6GDR - chains B and A of the 4 polymer chains in the assembly; structure by X-ray diffraction, 2.33 A resolution.

[Chain B]
Molecule: 21-nt DNA strand
Organism: Alteromonas mediterranea
Sequence (21 nucleotides; each row starts with the number of its first residue):
     1 TTCCGATAGTGGGGTCGCAAT

[Chain A]
Name: DNA ligase
Organism: Alteromonas mediterranea
UniProtKB: A0A1J0SCU0 (A0A1J0SCU0_9ALTE); residues 1-297 here correspond to UniProt positions 21-317 (UniProt number = residue number + 20)
Sequence (297 residues; row label = number of the first residue in the row):
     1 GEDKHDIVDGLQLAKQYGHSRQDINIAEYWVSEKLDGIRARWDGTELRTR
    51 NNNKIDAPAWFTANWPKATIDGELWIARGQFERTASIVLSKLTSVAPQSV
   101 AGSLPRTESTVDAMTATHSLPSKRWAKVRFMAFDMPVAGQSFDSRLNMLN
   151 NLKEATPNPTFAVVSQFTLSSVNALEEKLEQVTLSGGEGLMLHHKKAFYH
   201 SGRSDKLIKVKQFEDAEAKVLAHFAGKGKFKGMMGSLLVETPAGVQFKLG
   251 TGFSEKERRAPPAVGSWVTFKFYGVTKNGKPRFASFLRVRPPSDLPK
Not modelled in the structure: 1-6, 20-21, 94-119, 291-297
Construct notes: conflict Gly1 (Ala21 in A0A1J0SCU0), His5 (Leu25 in A0A1J0SCU0), Gly18 (Ser38 in A0A1J0SCU0), Asp56 (Ala76 in A0A1J0SCU0), Gln98 (His118 in A0A1J0SCU0), Asp112 (Gly132 in A0A1J0SCU0), Val128 (Ile148 in A0A1J0SCU0), Ile208 (Leu228 in A0A1J0SCU0), Phe224 (Leu244 in A0A1J0SCU0), Ala225 (Pro245 in A0A1J0SCU0), Arg259 (Gln279 in A0A1J0SCU0), Val264 (Ile284 in A0A1J0SCU0)
Small-molecule neighbours: adenosine monophosphate (AMP): Ala14, Ser32, Glu33, Lys34, Leu35, Arg39, Arg50, Glu73, Phe133, Val164, Met191, Lys209
Reported in the primary citation:
  - catalytic residues: Lys34
  - conformationally variable residues (order/disorder transition): Ser94 to Ser119
  - mutagenesis - K91A/Q98A/R106A: unchanged catalytic activity
  - binding site for the 11-nt DNA strand: Gln16, Arg50, Thr251, Lys271, Phe283, Ser285
  - binding site for the 10-nt DNA strand: Arg39, Arg50, Asn51, Asn53, Phe81, Leu89
  - binding site for the 21-nt DNA strand (chain B): Lys15, Ser86, Ser90, Arg203, Lys227, Lys229, Ser236, Lys248, Gly250, Thr276, Asn278
  - binding site for adenosine monophosphate: Ser32, Lys34, Arg39, Arg50, Glu73, Phe133, Met191, Lys209
  - contacts within the chain: Phe247-Leu249 (hydrophobic contact), Leu249-Phe253 (hydrophobic contact), Glu188-Arg282

[Interface between chain B and chain A]
Residue-residue contacts (33):
  DC4(B) with His19(A), phosphate contact
  DG5(B) with Lys15(A), salt bridge to the phosphate; Arg203(A), phosphate contact; Ser204(A), phosphate contact
  DA6(B) with Ser201(A), phosphate contact; Gly202(A), phosphate contact; Arg203(A), hydrogen bond to the phosphate
  DG9(B) with Lys229(A), phosphate contact
  DT10(B) with Lys227(A), sugar contact; Gly228(A), phosphate contact; Lys229(A), hydrogen bond to the phosphate; Phe230(A), phosphate contact
  DG11(B) with Gly226(A), phosphate contact; Lys227(A), hydrogen bond to the phosphate; Gly235(A), sugar contact; Ser236(A), phosphate contact; Gly250(A), sugar contact
  DG12(B) with Ser236(A), hydrogen bond to the phosphate; Lys248(A), phosphate contact; Phe283(A), base contact
  DG13(B) with Phe247(A), phosphate contact; Lys248(A), hydrogen bond to the phosphate; Thr276(A), phosphate contact
  DG14(B) with Glu82(A), phosphate contact; Thr276(A), hydrogen bond to the phosphate; Asn278(A), hydrogen bond to the phosphate; Lys280(A), phosphate contact
  DT15(B) with Glu82(A), phosphate contact; Ser86(A), phosphate contact
  DC16(B) with Ser86(A), hydrogen bond to the phosphate; Ser90(A), sugar contact
  DG17(B) with Ser90(A), phosphate contact; Lys91(A), hydrogen bond to the phosphate
Other interface residues (no listed pair), chain A (31 interface residues in all): Phe81, Arg124, His200, Asp205, Thr251, Arg258, Pro281

[Overview]
The interface between chain B and chain A involves 12 residues on one side and 31 on the other, with 9
hydrogen bonds and 1 salt bridge. Among the polar pairs are DA6(B)-Arg203(A), DT10(B)-Lys229(A) and
DG11(B)-Lys227(A). Chain A binds adenosine monophosphate. The paper reports the catalytic residue Lys34(A);
K91A/Q98A/R106A of chain A leave catalytic activity unchanged.
Chain B is a 21-nt DNA strand and chain A is DNA ligase, both from Alteromonas mediterranea; the structure,
DNA binding with a minimal scaffold: Structure-function analysis of Lig E DNA ligases, was determined by X-ray
diffraction.
